9DCH - chains I and J of the 13 polymer chains in the assembly; structure by electron microscopy, 3.40 A resolution.

# Chain I
Molecule: Polycomb protein SUZ12
Organism: Homo sapiens
UniProtKB: Q15022 (SUZ12_HUMAN); aligned to UniProt positions 1-727 over residues 13-739 (the alignment contains insertions or deletions, so no single offset holds)
Sequence (727 residues; each row starts with the number of its first residue):
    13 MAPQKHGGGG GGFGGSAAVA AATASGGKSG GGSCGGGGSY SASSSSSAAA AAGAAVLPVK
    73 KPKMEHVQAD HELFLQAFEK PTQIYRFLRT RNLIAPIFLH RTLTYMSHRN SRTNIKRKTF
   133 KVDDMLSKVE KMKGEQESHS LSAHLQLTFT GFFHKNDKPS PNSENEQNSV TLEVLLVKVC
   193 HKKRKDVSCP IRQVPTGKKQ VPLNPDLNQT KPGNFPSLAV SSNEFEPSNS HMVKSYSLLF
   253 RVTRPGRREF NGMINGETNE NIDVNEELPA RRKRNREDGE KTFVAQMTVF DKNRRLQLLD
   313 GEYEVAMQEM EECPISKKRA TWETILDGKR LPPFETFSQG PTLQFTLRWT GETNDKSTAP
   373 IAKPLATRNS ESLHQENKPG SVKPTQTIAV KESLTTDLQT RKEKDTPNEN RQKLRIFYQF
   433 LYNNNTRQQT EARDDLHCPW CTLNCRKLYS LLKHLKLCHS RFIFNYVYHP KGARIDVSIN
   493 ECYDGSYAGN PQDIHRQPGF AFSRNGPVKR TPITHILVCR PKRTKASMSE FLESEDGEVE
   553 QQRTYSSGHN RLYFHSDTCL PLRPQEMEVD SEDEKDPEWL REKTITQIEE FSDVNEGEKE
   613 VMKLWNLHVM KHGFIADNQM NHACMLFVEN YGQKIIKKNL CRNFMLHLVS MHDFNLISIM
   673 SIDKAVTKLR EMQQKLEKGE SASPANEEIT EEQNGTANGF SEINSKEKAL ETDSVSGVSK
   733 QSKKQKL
Disordered / not traced: 13-79, 140-155, 161, 167-181, 218-230, 239-242, 255-294, 323-348, 363-426, 545-552, 690-739

# Chain J
Molecule: Polycomb protein EED
Organism: Homo sapiens
UniProtKB: O75530 (EED_HUMAN); residue numbers follow UniProt; this construct covers 1-441
Sequence (441 residues; numbered 1 to 441; the number before each row is that of its first residue):
     1 MSEREVSTAP AGTDMPAAKK QKLSSDENSN PDLSGDENDD AVSIESGTNT ERPDTPTNTP
    61 NAPGRKSWGK GKWKSKKCKY SFKCVNSLKE DHNQPLFGVQ FNWHSKEGDP LVFATVGSNR
   121 VTLYECHSQG EIRLLQSYVD ADADENFYTC AWTYDSNTSH PLLAVAGSRG IIRIINPITM
   181 QCIKHYVGHG NAINELKFHP RDPNLLLSVS KDHALRLWNI QTDTLVAIFG GVEGHRDEVL
   241 SADYDLLGEK IMSCGMDHSL KLWRINSKRM MNAIKESYDY NPNKTNRPFI SQKIHFPDFS
   301 TRDIHRNYVD CVRWLGDLIL SKSCENAIVC WKPGKMEDDI DKIKPSESNV TILGRFDYSQ
   361 CDIWYMRFSM DFWQKMLALG NQVGKLYVWD LEVEDPHKAK CTTLTHHKCG AAIRQTSFSR
   421 DSSILIAVCD DASIWRWDRL R
Disordered / not traced: 1-76
Swiss-Prot annotation at these positions:
  - modified residue: Ser2 (N-acetylserine), Ser34 (Phosphoserine), Thr55 (Phosphothreonine), Lys66 (N6,N6,N6-trimethyllysine), Lys197 (N6,N6,N6-trimethyllysine), Lys268 (N6,N6,N6-trimethyllysine), Lys284 (N6,N6,N6-trimethyllysine)

# Interface between chain I and chain J
Pairs across the interface (13; chain I residue first):
  His507(I) - Val187(J)
  Pro510(I) - Ile183(J)
  Pro510(I) - His185(J)
  His567(I) - Pro288(J)
  Thr570(I) - Arg216(J)
  Thr570(I) - Ile228(J)
  Cys571(I) - Gly188(J)
  Cys571(I) - Gly190(J)
  Leu572(I) - Gly188(J)
  Trp591(I) - Val232(J)  hydrophobic
  Trp591(I) - His295(J)
  Glu594(I) - Phe296(J)
  Lys595(I) - Phe296(J)
Other interface residues (no listed pair), chain I (10 interface residues in all): Arg575
Other interface residues (no listed pair), chain J (14 interface residues in all): Lys184, His189, Leu225

# Summary
10 residues of chain I face 14 of chain J across their interface.
Here chain I is Polycomb protein SUZ12 and chain J is Polycomb protein EED, both from Homo sapiens. Entry 9DCH
(Single-stranded RNA-mediated PRC2 dimer) was determined by electron microscopy.
